Entry 8A0W (X-ray diffraction, 2.33 A resolution); this record covers chains A and D of the 4 polymer chains in the assembly.

[Chain A]
Name: Antitoxin HigA-2
Source organism: Vibrio cholerae
Reference sequence: Q9KMA5 (HIGA2_VIBCH); numbering as in UniProt (aligned over 2-104)
Amino-acid sequence (103 residues; row label = number of the first residue in the row):
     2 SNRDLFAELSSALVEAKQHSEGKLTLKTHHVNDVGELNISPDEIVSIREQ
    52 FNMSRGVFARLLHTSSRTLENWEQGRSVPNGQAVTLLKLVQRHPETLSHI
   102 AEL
Disordered / not traced: 2-36
From the paper describing this entry:
  - binding site for the 17-nt DNA strand (chain D): Arg68, Asn72, Arg77
  - binding site for the 17-nt DNA strand: Arg68, Glu71, Asn72, Arg77
  - specificity-determining residues: Arg68, Glu71, Asn72, Arg77
  - conformationally variable residues (side-chain flip): Arg77

[Chain D]
Molecule: 17-nt DNA strand
Sequence (17 nucleotides; row label = number of the first residue in the row):
     1 GTACGCACCAAGCGTAC

[Chain A / chain D interface]
Residue-residue contacts (11):
  Arg56(A) - DG1(D)  sugar contact
  Arg56(A) - DT2(D)  salt bridge to the phosphate
  Arg68(A) - DA3(D)  base contact
  Glu71(A) - DT2(D)  base contact
  Glu71(A) - DA3(D)  hydrogen bond to the base
  Gln75(A) - DT2(D)  hydrogen bond to the phosphate
  Gln75(A) - DA3(D)  base contact
  Arg77(A) - DA3(D)  sugar contact
  Arg77(A) - DC4(D)  salt bridge to the phosphate
  Arg77(A) - DG5(D)  hydrogen bond to the base
  Arg77(A) - DC6(D)  base contact
Interface residues without a listed pair, chain A (6 interface residues in all): Arg49

[Summary]
The chain A/chain D interface involves 6 residues from each chain; the contacts include 3 hydrogen bonds and 2
salt bridges. Polar pairs include Glu71(A)-DA3(D), Arg77(A)-DG5(D) and Gln75(A)-DT2(D). From the paper: a
binding site for the 17-nt DNA strand at Arg68(A), Glu71(A) and Asn72(A) among others; a binding site for the
17-nt DNA strand (chain D) at Arg68(A), Asn72(A) and Arg77(A).
Chain A is Antitoxin HigA-2 (Vibrio cholerae) and chain D is a 17-nt DNA strand; the structure, Crystal
structure of the HigA2 antitoxin in complex with operator DNA, was determined by X-ray diffraction.
